Entry 7NKQ (electron microscopy, 2.98 A resolution); this record covers chains B and d of the 8 polymer chains in the assembly.

Chain B:
Protein: ATP synthase subunit alpha
Organism: Mycolicibacterium smegmatis MC2 155
Notes: EC 7.1.2.2
UniProtKB: A0R202 (ATPA_MYCS2); residue numbers follow UniProt; this construct covers 1-548
Amino-acid sequence (548 residues; numbered 1 to 548; the number before each row is that of its first residue):
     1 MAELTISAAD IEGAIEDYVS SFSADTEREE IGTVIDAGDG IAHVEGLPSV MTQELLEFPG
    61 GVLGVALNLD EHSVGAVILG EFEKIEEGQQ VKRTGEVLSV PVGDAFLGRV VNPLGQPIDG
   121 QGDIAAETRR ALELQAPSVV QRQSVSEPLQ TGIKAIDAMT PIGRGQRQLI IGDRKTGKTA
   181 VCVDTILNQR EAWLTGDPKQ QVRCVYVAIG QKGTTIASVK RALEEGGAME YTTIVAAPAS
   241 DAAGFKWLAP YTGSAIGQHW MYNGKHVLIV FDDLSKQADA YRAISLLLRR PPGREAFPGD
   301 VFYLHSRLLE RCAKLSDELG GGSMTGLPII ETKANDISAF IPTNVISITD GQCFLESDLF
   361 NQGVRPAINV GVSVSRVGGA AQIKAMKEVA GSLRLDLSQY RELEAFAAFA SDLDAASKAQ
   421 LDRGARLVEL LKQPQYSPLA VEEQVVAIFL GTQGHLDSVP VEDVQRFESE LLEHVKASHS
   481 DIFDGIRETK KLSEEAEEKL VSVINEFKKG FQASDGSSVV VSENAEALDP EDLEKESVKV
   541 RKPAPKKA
Unresolved in the structure: 1-4, 23-26, 53-65, 77-84, 94-548
UniProt features mapped onto this chain:
  - binding site (ATP): Gly172 to Thr179
  - site: Ser373 (Required for activity)

Chain d:
Protein: ATP synthase subunit b-delta
Organism: Mycolicibacterium smegmatis MC2 155
UniProtKB: A0R203 (ATPFD_MYCS2); residues 1-445 here = UniProt positions 1-445
Amino-acid sequence (445 residues; each row starts with the number of its first residue):
     1 MSIFIGQLIG FAVIAFIIVK WVVPPVRTLM RNQQEAVRAA LAESAEAAKK LADADAMHAK
    61 ALADAKAESE KVTEEAKQDS ERIAAQLSEQ AGSEAERIKA QGAQQIQLMR QQLIRQLRTG
   121 LGAEAVNKAA EIVRAHVADP QAQSATVDRF LSELEQMAPS SVVIDTAATS RLRAASRQSL
   181 AALVEKFDSV AGGLDADGLT NLADELASVA KLLLSETALN KHLAEPTDDS APKVRLLERL
   241 LSDKVSATTL DLLRTAVSNR WSTESNLIDA VEHTARLALL KRAEIAGEVD EVEEQLFRFG
   301 RVLDAEPRLS ALLSDYTTPA EGRVALLDKA LTGRPGVNQT AAALLSQTVG LLRGERADEA
   361 VIDLAELAVS RRGEVVAHVS AAAELSDAQR TRLTEVLSRI YGRPVSVQLH VDPELLGGLS
   421 ITVGDEVIDG SIASRLAAAQ TGLPD
Unresolved in the structure: 1-108, 163-168, 445

How chain B and chain d interact:
Contacting residue pairs - 23 pairs, chain B then chain d:
  Thr5(B) - Ser208(d)
  Thr5(B) - Lys211(d)
  Thr5(B) - Leu212(d)
  Ile6(B) - Lys244(d)  hydrogen bond (backbone-side chain)
  Ser7(B) - Leu212(d)
  Ser7(B) - Lys244(d)
  Asp10(B) - Arg239(d)  salt bridge
  Ile11(B) - Glu216(d)
  Ile11(B) - Leu240(d)  hydrophobic
  Ala14(B) - Leu236(d)  hydrophobic
  Ala14(B) - Arg239(d)
  Asp17(B) - Arg235(d)  hydrogen bond (backbone-side chain)
  Asp17(B) - Arg239(d)  salt bridge
  Tyr18(B) - His222(d)
  Tyr18(B) - Pro232(d)
  Tyr18(B) - Lys233(d)
  Tyr18(B) - Arg235(d)
  Tyr18(B) - Leu236(d)  hydrophobic
  Val19(B) - His222(d)
  Ser21(B) - Pro232(d)
  Ser21(B) - Arg235(d)  hydrogen bond
  Glu45(B) - Pro226(d)
  His72(B) - Lys221(d)
Interface residues without a listed pair, chain B (15 interface residues in all): Gly13, Ile15, Phe22
Interface residues without a listed pair, chain d (15 interface residues in all): Leu219

In short:
Chain B and chain d each contribute 15 residues to their interface; the contacts include 3 hydrogen bonds and
2 salt bridges. Among the polar pairs are Asp10(B)-Arg239(d), Asp17(B)-Arg239(d) and Ile6(B)-Lys244(d). From
UniProt: 8 ATP-binding residues on chain B.
Here chain B is ATP synthase subunit alpha and chain d is ATP synthase subunit b-delta, both from
Mycolicibacterium smegmatis MC2 155. Entry 7NKQ (Mycobacterium smegmatis ATP synthase b-delta state 3) was
determined by electron microscopy, deposited together with 7NJK, 7NJL, 7NJM, 7NJN, 7NJO, 7NJP and 20 further
entries.
